Entry 3O6T (X-ray diffraction, 2.40 A resolution); this record covers chain A.

== Chain A ==
Molecule: Thioredoxin
Organism: Mycobacterium tuberculosis
UniProtKB: P0A616 (THIO_MYCTU); numbering as in UniProt (aligned over 1-116)
Sequence (118 residues; numbered -1 to 116; the number before each row is that of its first residue; numbers below 1 keep their minus sign (Gly-1 is residue -1)):
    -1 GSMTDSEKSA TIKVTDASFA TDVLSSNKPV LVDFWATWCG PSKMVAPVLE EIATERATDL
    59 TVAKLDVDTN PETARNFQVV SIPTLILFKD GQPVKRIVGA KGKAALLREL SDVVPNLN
Not modelled in the structure: -1 to 6, 115-116
Construct notes: expression tag (-1 to 0); engineered mutation Ser40 (Cys in P0A616)
Covalently attached groups: 4-(1,3-benzothiazol-2-yl)-4-hydroxycyclohexa-2,5-dien-1-one (PX5) linked to Cys37
Ligand contacts: PX5 (4-(1,3-benzothiazol-2-yl)-4-hydroxycyclohexa-2,5-dien-1-one): Trp36, Gly38, Pro39, Ile80, Pro81
What the authors report for this chain:
  - binding site for PX5: Trp36, Cys37, Pro39, Asp66, Thr67, Ile80
  - catalytic residues: Cys37
  - conformationally variable residues (helix shift, loop rearrangement): Thr35 to Met42

== Summary ==
Covalently linked compound PX5: at Cys37. The paper reports the catalytic residue Cys37; a binding site for
PX5 at Trp36, Cys37 and Pro39 among others.
Chain A is Thioredoxin (Mycobacterium tuberculosis); the structure, Mycobacterium tuberculosis thioredoxin C
C40S mutant in Complex with Quinol Inhibitor PMX464, was determined by X-ray diffraction, deposited together
with 3NOF.
